Entry 8SOA (electron microscopy, 3.32 A resolution); this record covers chains A and B.

[Chain A]
Protein: phosphatidylinositol-4,5-bisphosphate 3-kinase
Organism: Sus scrofa
UniProtKB: A0A8D1WUA4 (A0A8D1WUA4_PIG); residue numbers follow UniProt; this construct covers 2-1102
Amino-acid sequence (1108 residues; each row starts with the number of its first residue; numbers below 1 keep their minus sign (Met-5 is residue -5)):
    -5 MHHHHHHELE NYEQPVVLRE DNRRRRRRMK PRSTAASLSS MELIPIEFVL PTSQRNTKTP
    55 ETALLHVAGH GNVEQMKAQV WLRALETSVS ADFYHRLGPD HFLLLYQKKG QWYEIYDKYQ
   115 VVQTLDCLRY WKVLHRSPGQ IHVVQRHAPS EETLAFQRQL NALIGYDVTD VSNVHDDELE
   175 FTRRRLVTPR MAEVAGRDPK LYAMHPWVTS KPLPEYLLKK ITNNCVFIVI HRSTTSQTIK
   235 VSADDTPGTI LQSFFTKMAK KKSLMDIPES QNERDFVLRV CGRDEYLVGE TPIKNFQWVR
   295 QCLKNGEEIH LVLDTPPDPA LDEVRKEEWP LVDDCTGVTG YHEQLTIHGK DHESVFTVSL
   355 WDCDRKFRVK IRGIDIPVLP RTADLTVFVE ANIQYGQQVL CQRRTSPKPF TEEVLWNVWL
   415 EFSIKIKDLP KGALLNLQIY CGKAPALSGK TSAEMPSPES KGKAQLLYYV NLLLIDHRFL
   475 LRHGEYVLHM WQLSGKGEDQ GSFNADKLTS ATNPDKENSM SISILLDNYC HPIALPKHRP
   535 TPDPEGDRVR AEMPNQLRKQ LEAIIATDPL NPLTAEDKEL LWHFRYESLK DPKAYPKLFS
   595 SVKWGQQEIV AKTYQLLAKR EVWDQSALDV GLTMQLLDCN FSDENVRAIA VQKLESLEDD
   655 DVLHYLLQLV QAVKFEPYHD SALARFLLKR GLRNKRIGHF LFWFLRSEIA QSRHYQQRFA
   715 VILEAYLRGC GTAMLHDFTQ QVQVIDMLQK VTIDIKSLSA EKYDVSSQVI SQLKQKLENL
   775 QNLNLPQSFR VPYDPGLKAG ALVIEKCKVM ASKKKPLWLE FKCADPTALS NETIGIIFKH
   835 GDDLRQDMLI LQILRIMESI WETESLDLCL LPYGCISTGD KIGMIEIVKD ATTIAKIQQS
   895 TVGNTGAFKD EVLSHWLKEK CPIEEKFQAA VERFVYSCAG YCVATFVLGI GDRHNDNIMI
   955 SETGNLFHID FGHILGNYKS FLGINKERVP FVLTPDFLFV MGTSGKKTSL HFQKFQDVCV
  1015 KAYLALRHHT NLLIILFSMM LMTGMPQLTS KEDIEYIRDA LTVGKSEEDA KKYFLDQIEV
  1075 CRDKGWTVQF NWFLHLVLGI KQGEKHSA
Not modelled in the structure: -5 to 36, 48-51, 438-456, 489-495, 537-544, 753-759, 894-901, 967-980, 1040-1044, 1093-1102
Differences from the reference sequence: initiating methionine (-5); expression tag (-4 to 1)
Small-molecule neighbours: ATP (adenosine-5'-triphosphate): Met804, Ser806, Lys808, Pro810, Trp812, Ile831, Lys833, Tyr867, Ile879, Glu880, Ile881, Val882, Thr887, Lys890, Asp950, Asn951, Met953, Ile963, Asp964
Reported in the primary citation:
  - mutagenesis - L564S: abolished catalytic activity on Gbetagamma
  - allosteric site: Leu564

[Chain B]
Protein: Phosphoinositide 3-kinase regulatory subunit 5
Organism: Sus scrofa
UniProtKB: A0A8D0T2D6 (A0A8D0T2D6_PIG); residue numbers follow UniProt; this construct covers 1-877
Amino-acid sequence (890 residues; row label = number of the first residue in the row):
     1 MQPGATTCTE DRIQHALERC LHGLSLSRRS TSWSAGLCLN CWSLQELVSR DPGHFLILLE
    61 QILQKTREVQ EKGTYDLLAP LALLFYSTVL CTPHFPPDSD LLLKAARTYH RFLTWPVPYC
   121 SICQELLTFI DAELKAPGIS YQRLVRAEQG LSTRSHRSST VTVLLLNPVE VQAEFLDVAD
   181 KLSTPGPSPH SAYITLLLHA FQATFGAHCD LSGLHRRLQS KTLAELEAIF TETAEAQELA
   241 SGIGDAAEAR QWLRTKLQAV GEKAGFPGVL DTAKPGKLRT IPIPVARCYT YSWNQDSFDI
   301 LQEILLKEQE LLQPEILDDE EDEDEEDEEE DLDADGHCAE RDSVLSTGSA ASHASTLSLA
   361 SSQASGPTLS RQLLTSFVSG LSDGVDSGYM EDIEESAYER PRRPGGHERR GHRRPGQKFN
   421 RIYKLFKSTS QMVLRRDSRS LEGSPDSGPP LRRAGSLCSP LDSPTLPPSR AQRSRSLPQP
   481 KLSPQLPGWL LAPASRHQRR RPFLSGDEDP KASTLRVVVF GSDRISGKVA RAYSNLRRLE
   541 NNRPLLTRFF KLQFFYVPVK RSRGTGTPTS PAPRSQTPPL PTDAPRHPGP AELGAAPWEE
   601 STNDISHYLG MLDPWYERNV LGLMHLPPEV LCQSLKAEPR PLEGSPAQLP ILADMLLYYC
   661 RFAARPVLLQ VYQTELTFIT GEKTTEIFIH SLELGHSAAT RAIKASGPGS KRLGIDGDRE
   721 AVPLTLQIIY SKGAISGRSR WSNMEKLCTS VNLSKACRQQ EELDSSTEAL TLNLTEVVKR
   781 QTPKSKKGFN QISTSQIKVD KVQIIGSNSC PFAVCLDQDE RKILQSVIRC EVSPCYKPEK
   841 SSLCPPPQRP SYPPAPATPD LCSLLCLPIM TFSGALPGGG GSDYKDDDDK
Not modelled in the structure: 1-6, 23-37, 307-511, 560-603, 624-648, 703-724, 756-767, 777-793, 836-865, 874-890
Differences from the reference sequence: expression tag (878-890)

[Chain A / chain B interface]
Pairs across the interface (36):
  Ile341(A) - His110(B)
  Ile341(A) - Thr114(B)
  Lys344(A) - His110(B)  hydrogen bond (backbone-side chain)
  His346(A) - Leu127(B)
  His346(A) - Thr128(B)
  His346(A) - Asp131(B)
  Val349(A) - Leu113(B)  hydrophobic
  Val352(A) - Thr114(B)
  Arg359(A) - Tyr75(B)  hydrogen bond
  Arg359(A) - Thr114(B)
  Arg359(A) - Trp115(B)
  Arg359(A) - Pro116(B)
  Arg362(A) - Pro116(B)
  Arg366(A) - Ile735(B)
  Asp369(A) - Ala734(B)
  Asp369(A) - Arg738(B)  salt bridge
  Pro371(A) - Arg738(B)
  Pro371(A) - Arg740(B)
  Glu406(A) - Arg740(B)  salt bridge
  Glu407(A) - Ala734(B)
  Leu409(A) - Ile735(B)  hydrophobic
  Val481(A) - Ser736(B)
  Lys510(A) - Arg738(B)
  Glu511(A) - Arg738(B)
  Ser513(A) - Arg738(B)  hydrogen bond (backbone-side chain)
  Ser515(A) - Ser736(B)  hydrogen bond
  Ser515(A) - Arg738(B)  hydrogen bond
  Ser517(A) - Ile735(B)
  Asp521(A) - Pro116(B)
  Asn522(A) - Pro116(B)
  Asn522(A) - Val117(B)  hydrogen bond (backbone-backbone)
  Tyr523(A) - Thr114(B)
  Tyr523(A) - Trp115(B)
  Tyr523(A) - Pro116(B)
  Cys524(A) - Val117(B)  hydrophobic
  Cys524(A) - Cys120(B)  hydrogen bond
Also at the interface, not in a pair above, chain A (31 interface residues in all): His342, Asp345, Cys357, Gly367, Ile370, Asn512, Met514, His525
Also at the interface, not in a pair above, chain B (20 interface residues in all): Arg111, Ser121, Gln124, Gly733

[In short]
31 residues of chain A and 20 residues of chain B are in contact, with 7 hydrogen bonds and 2 salt bridges.
Among the polar pairs are Asp369(A)-Arg738(B), Glu406(A)-Arg740(B) and Lys344(A)-His110(B). Bound to chain A:
ATP. From the paper: L564S of chain A abolishes catalytic activity on Gbetagamma; an allosteric site at
Leu564(A).
Chain A is phosphatidylinositol-4,5-bisphosphate 3-kinase and chain B is Phosphoinositide 3-kinase regulatory
subunit 5, both from Sus scrofa; the structure, Phosphoinositide phosphate 3 kinase gamma bound with ATP, was
determined by electron microscopy (same publication as 8SO9, 8SOB, 8SOC, 8SOD and 8SOE).
